6Q15 - chains AB and AC of the 110 polymer chains in the assembly; structure by electron microscopy, 5.15 A resolution (low resolution: residue-level contacts below are approximate; hydrogen-bond / salt-bridge calls are withheld).

# Chain AB (and AC)
Molecule: Lipoprotein PrgK
From: Salmonella typhimurium (strain LT2 / SGSC1412 / ATCC 700720)
Notes: chain AC of this document is another copy of the same molecule, construct and numbering; everything in this record applies to it too
Reference sequence: P41786 (PRGK_SALTY); residue numbers follow UniProt; this construct covers 1-252
Chain sequence (252 residues; each row starts with the number of its first residue):
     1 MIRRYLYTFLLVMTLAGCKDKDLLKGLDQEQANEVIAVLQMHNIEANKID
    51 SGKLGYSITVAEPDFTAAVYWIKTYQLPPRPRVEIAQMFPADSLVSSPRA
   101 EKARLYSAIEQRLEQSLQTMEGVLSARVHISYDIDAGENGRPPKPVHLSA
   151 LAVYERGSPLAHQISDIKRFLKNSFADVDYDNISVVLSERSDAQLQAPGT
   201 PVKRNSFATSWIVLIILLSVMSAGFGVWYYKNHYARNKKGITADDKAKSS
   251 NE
Not modelled in the structure: 1-19, 204-252
Curated features (UniProtKB/Swiss-Prot):
  - lipidation: C18 (N-palmitoyl cysteine)

# How chain AB and chain AC interact
Pairs across the interface (65; chain AB residue first):
  K21(AB) - K48(AC)
  D22(AB) - K48(AC)
  L23(AB) - K48(AC)
  L24(AB) - Q29(AC)
  K25(AB) - Q29(AC)
  K25(AB) - D50(AC)
  K25(AB) - Y56(AC)
  T66(AB) - Q40(AC)
  T66(AB) - Q196(AC)
  T66(AB) - A197(AC)
  T66(AB) - P198(AC)
  A67(AB) - Q194(AC)
  V69(AB) - I36(AC)
  V69(AB) - A37(AC)
  V69(AB) - Q40(AC)
  Y70(AB) - R190(AC)
  Y70(AB) - S191(AC)
  Y70(AB) - D192(AC)
  Y70(AB) - A193(AC)
  Y70(AB) - Q194(AC)
  W71(AB) - R190(AC)
  K73(AB) - E34(AC)
  T74(AB) - L124(AC)
  Q76(AB) - S125(AC)
  L77(AB) - E30(AC)
  P78(AB) - E30(AC)
  R80(AB) - R82(AC)
  V83(AB) - Q111(AC)
  V83(AB) - R112(AC)
  E84(AB) - R112(AC)
  I85(AB) - L105(AC)
  I85(AB) - R112(AC)
  M88(AB) - R104(AC)
  F89(AB) - R104(AC)
  L94(AB) - L94(AC)
  V95(AB) - L94(AC)
  R99(AB) - E101(AC)
  R99(AB) - K102(AC)
  E110(AB) - R112(AC)
  V128(AB) - R112(AC)
  H129(AB) - R112(AC)
  H129(AB) - L113(AC)
  H129(AB) - S116(AC)
  S131(AB) - N173(AC)
  S131(AB) - S174(AC)
  S131(AB) - F175(AC)
  Y132(AB) - I109(AC)
  K144(AB) - D177(AC)
  H147(AB) - N173(AC)
  H147(AB) - F175(AC)
  H147(AB) - A176(AC)
  L148(AB) - N173(AC)
  S149(AB) - F170(AC)
  S149(AB) - N173(AC)
  S149(AB) - S174(AC)
  L151(AB) - S116(AC)
  L151(AB) - M120(AC)
  L151(AB) - F170(AC)
  N182(AB) - N173(AC)
  I183(AB) - R169(AC)
  I183(AB) - N173(AC)
  S184(AB) - R169(AC)
  S184(AB) - N173(AC)
  S188(AB) - E121(AC)
  E189(AB) - E121(AC)
Other interface residues (no listed pair), chain AB (52 interface residues in all): F65, I72, Y75, R82, A103, E114, R127, I130, D135, E138, K168, D181, V186
Other interface residues (no listed pair), chain AC (48 interface residues in all): N33, A108, Q115, T119, N139, R141, P143, D166, L195

# Overview
The interface between chain AB and chain AC involves 52 residues on one side and 48 on the other.
Both chains are Lipoprotein PrgK (Salmonella typhimurium (strain LT2 / SGSC1412 / ATCC 700720)). Entry 6Q15
(Structure of the Salmonella SPI-1 injectisome needle complex) was determined by electron microscopy,
deposited together with 6PEE, 6PEM, 6PEP, 6Q14 and 6Q16.
